Entry 4FQX (X-ray diffraction, 2.60 A resolution); this record covers chains D and A of the 5 polymer chains in the assembly.

[Chain D]
Name: HLA class II histocompatibility antigen, DM beta chain
Source organism: Homo sapiens
UniProt: P28068 (DMB_HUMAN); residues 1-193 here correspond to UniProt positions 19-211 (UniProt number = residue number + 18)
Amino-acid sequence (199 residues; each row starts with the number of its first residue):
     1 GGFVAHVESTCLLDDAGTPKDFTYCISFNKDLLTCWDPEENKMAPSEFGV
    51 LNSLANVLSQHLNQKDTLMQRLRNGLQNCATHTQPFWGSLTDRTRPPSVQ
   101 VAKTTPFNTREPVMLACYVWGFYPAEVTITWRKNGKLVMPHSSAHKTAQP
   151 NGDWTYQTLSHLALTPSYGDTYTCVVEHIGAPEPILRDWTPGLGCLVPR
Not modelled in the structure: 1-2, 194-199
Construct notes: engineered mutation Ser46 (Cys64 in P28068), Asp92 (Asn110 in P28068); expression tag (194-199)
Disulfide bonds: Cys11-Cys79, Cys25-Cys35, Cys117-Cys174
Swiss-Prot annotation at these positions:
  - region: Thr190 to Leu193 (Connecting peptide)
From the paper describing this entry:
  - contacts within the chain: Asp31-Glu47
  - mutagenesis - D31N/E47Q (9-fold): increased catalytic activity on neutral pH (citing earlier work)

[Chain A]
Name: HLA class II histocompatibility antigen, DR alpha chain
Source organism: Homo sapiens
UniProt: P01903 (DRA_HUMAN); residues 1-191 here correspond to UniProt positions 26-216 (UniProt number = residue number + 25)
Amino-acid sequence (191 residues; each row starts with the number of its first residue):
     1 IKEEHVIIQAEFYLNPDQSGEFMFDFDGDEIFHVDMAKKETVWRLEEFGR
    51 FASFEAQGALANIACDKANLEIMTKRSNYTPITNVPPEVTVLTNSPVELR
   101 EPNVLICFIDKFTPPVVNVTWLRNGKPVTTGVSETVFLPREDHLFRKFHY
   151 LPFLPSTEDVYDCRVEHWGLDEPLLKHWEFDAPSPLPETTE
Not modelled in the structure: 1, 182-191
Construct notes: engineered mutation Cys65 (Val90 in P01903)
Disulfide bonds: Cys107-Cys163
Covalently attached groups: N-acetylglucosamine (NAG) linked to Asn118
Swiss-Prot annotation at these positions:
  - region: Glu179 to Glu191 (Connecting peptide)
  - site: Gln9 (Self- and pathogen-derived peptide antigen), Gly49 (Self-peptide antigen), Phe51 (Self- and pathogen-derived peptide antigen), Ala52 (Self-peptide antigen), Ser53 (Self- and pathogen-derived peptide antigen), Glu55 (Pathogen-derived peptide antigen), Asn62 (Self- and pathogen-derived peptide antigen), Asn69 (Pathogen-derived peptide antigen), Arg76 (Self- and pathogen-derived peptide antigen)
  - glycosylation (N-linked (GlcNAc...) asparagine): Asn78, Asn118
From the paper describing this entry:
  - conformationally variable residues (helix shift, loop rearrangement, side-chain flip): Asp29 to Asp35, Lys39 to Arg44, Glu46 to Ser77
  - mutagenesis - W43F: decreased catalytic activity with HLA class II histocompatibility antigen, DM alpha chain (citing earlier work)
  - mutagenesis - F51A: abolished binding to HLA class II histocompatibility antigen, DM alpha chain
  - mutagenesis - Q57A: decreased catalytic activity with HLA class II histocompatibility antigen, DM alpha chain

[Interface between chain D and chain A]
Pairs across the interface - 8 pairs, chain D then chain A:
  Asn29(D) with Gln57(A), hydrogen bond
  Lys30(D) with Trp43(A); Ser53(A)
  Asp31(D) with Gln57(A), hydrogen bond
  Glu47(D) with Phe54(A)
  Val50(D) with Gln57(A); Gly58(A)
  Leu51(D) with Gln57(A)
Other interface residues (no listed pair), chain A (6 interface residues in all): Gly49
Interface features reported in the paper:
  - interface residues, chain D: Asp31(D), Glu47(D)

[In short]
Chain D and chain A each contribute 6 residues to their interface; the contacts include 2 hydrogen bonds.
Among the polar pairs are Asn29(D)-Gln57(A) and Asp31(D)-Gln57(A). The paper reports that W43F and Q57A of
chain A reduce catalytic activity with HLA class II histocompatibility antigen, DM alpha chain; interface
residues Asp31(D) and Glu47(D); 4 substitutions were tested in all.
Chain D is HLA class II histocompatibility antigen, DM beta chain and chain A is HLA class II
histocompatibility antigen, DR alpha chain, both from Homo sapiens; the structure, Crystal structure of HLA-DM
bound to HLA-DR1, was determined by X-ray diffraction, deposited together with 4GBX.
